PDB entry 8ZQS | electron microscopy, 3.40 A resolution | chains A and B of the 4 polymer chains in the assembly

[Chain A]
Protein: Cas12X
From: unclassified sequences
Sequence (914 residues; each row starts with the number of its first residue; numbers below 1 keep their minus sign (His-5 is residue -5)):
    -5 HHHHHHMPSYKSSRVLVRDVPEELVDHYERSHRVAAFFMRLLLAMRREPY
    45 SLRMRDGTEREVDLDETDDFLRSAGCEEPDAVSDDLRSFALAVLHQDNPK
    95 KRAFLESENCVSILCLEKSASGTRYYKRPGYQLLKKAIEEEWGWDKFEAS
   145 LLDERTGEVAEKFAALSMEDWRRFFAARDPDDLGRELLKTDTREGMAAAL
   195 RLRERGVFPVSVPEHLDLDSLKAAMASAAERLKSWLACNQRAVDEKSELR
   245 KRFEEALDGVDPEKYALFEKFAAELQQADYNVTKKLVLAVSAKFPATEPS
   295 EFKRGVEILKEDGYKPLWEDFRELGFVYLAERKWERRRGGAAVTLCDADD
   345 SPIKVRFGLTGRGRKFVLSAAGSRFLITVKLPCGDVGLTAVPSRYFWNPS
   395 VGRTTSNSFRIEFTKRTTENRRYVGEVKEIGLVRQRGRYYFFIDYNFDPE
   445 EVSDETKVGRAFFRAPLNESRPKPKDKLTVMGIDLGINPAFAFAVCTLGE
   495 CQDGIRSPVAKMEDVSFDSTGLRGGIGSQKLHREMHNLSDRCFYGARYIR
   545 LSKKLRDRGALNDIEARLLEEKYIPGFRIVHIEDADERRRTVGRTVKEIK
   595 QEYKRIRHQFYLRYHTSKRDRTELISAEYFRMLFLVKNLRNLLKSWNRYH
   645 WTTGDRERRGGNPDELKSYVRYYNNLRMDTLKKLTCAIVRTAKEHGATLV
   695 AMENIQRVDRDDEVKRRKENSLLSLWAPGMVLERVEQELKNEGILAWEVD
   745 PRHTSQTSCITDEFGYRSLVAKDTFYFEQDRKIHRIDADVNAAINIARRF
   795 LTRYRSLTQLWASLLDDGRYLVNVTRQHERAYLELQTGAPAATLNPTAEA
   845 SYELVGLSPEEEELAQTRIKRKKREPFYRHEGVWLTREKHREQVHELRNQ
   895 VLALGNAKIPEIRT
Not modelled in the structure: -5 to 1, 14-23, 39-68, 88-190, 226-347, 355-356, 410-412, 702-712, 854-867

[Chain B]
Molecule: 60-nt RNA strand
From: unclassified sequences
Sequence (60 nucleotides; numbered -36 to 23; the number before each row is that of its first residue; numbers below 1 keep their minus sign (G-36 is residue -36)):
   -36 GUGCUGCUGUCUCCCAGACGGGAGGCAGAACUGCACCUUCCAUCAGAGAA
    14 CCUCACUGCG
Not modelled in the structure: 4-23

[Chain A / chain B interface]
Residue-residue contacts (90):
  Tyr4(A) - C0(B)  base contact
  Lys5(A) - C0(B)  hydrogen bond to the phosphate
  Ser6(A) - C0(B)  hydrogen bond to the sugar
  Ser6(A) - U1(B)  hydrogen bond to the base
  Ser7(A) - G-36(B)  base contact
  Arg8(A) - G-36(B)  sugar contact
  Arg8(A) - U-35(B)  sugar contact
  Arg8(A) - U1(B)  sugar contact
  Leu10(A) - G-36(B)  sugar contact
  Arg225(A) - U2(B)  hydrogen bond to the sugar
  Arg225(A) - C3(B)  salt bridge to the phosphate
  Lys348(A) - U2(B)  sugar contact
  Val385(A) - G-36(B)  phosphate contact
  Pro386(A) - G-36(B)  phosphate contact
  Ser387(A) - G-36(B)  hydrogen bond to the base
  Arg388(A) - G-36(B)  hydrogen bond to the base
  Arg388(A) - C-1(B)  base contact
  Tyr389(A) - G-36(B)  hydrogen bond to the base
  Tyr389(A) - C-1(B)  base contact
  Tyr389(A) - C0(B)  hydrogen bond to the phosphate
  Lys409(A) - C-1(B)  hydrogen bond to the base
  Lys409(A) - C0(B)  salt bridge to the phosphate
  Arg432(A) - U-35(B)  salt bridge to the phosphate
  Tyr434(A) - G-36(B)  sugar contact
  Tyr434(A) - U-35(B)  phosphate contact
  Phe436(A) - U1(B)  sugar contact
  Phe436(A) - U2(B)  sugar contact
  Asp438(A) - U1(B)  base contact
  Arg583(A) - G-20(B)  salt bridge to the phosphate
  Arg583(A) - C-18(B)  base contact
  Arg584(A) - A-19(B)  salt bridge to the phosphate
  Arg584(A) - C-18(B)  hydrogen bond to the sugar
  Gly587(A) - C-18(B)  base contact
  Gly587(A) - G-17(B)  sugar contact
  Arg588(A) - C-18(B)  hydrogen bond to the sugar
  Lys591(A) - G-17(B)  salt bridge to the phosphate
  Lys591(A) - G-16(B)  phosphate contact
  Lys594(A) - G-15(B)  salt bridge to the phosphate
  Lys598(A) - C-30(B)  salt bridge to the phosphate
  Arg601(A) - G-31(B)  hydrogen bond to the phosphate
  Arg601(A) - C-30(B)  salt bridge to the phosphate
  His602(A) - G-31(B)  hydrogen bond to the sugar
  His602(A) - C-30(B)  sugar contact
  Phe604(A) - U-32(B)  phosphate contact
  Tyr605(A) - U-32(B)  sugar contact
  Tyr605(A) - G-31(B)  sugar contact
  Tyr605(A) - A-7(B)  base contact
  Arg607(A) - C-33(B)  hydrogen bond to the sugar
  Arg607(A) - U-32(B)  salt bridge to the phosphate
  Tyr608(A) - G-4(B)  sugar contact
  Tyr608(A) - C-3(B)  sugar contact
  His609(A) - U-32(B)  base contact
  His609(A) - C-6(B)  sugar contact
  Arg613(A) - C-6(B)  phosphate contact
  Arg613(A) - U-5(B)  salt bridge to the phosphate
  Arg613(A) - G-4(B)  sugar contact
  Leu637(A) - G-16(B)  phosphate contact
  Leu637(A) - G-15(B)  phosphate contact
  Trp640(A) - C-18(B)  base contact
  Trp640(A) - G-17(B)  sugar contact
  Trp640(A) - G-16(B)  hydrogen bond to the sugar
  Asn641(A) - G-16(B)  hydrogen bond to the sugar
  Asn641(A) - G-15(B)  sugar contact
  His644(A) - A-21(B)  salt bridge to the phosphate
  Asp658(A) - A-14(B)  hydrogen bond to the sugar
  Glu659(A) - G-15(B)  sugar contact
  Leu660(A) - G-15(B)  hydrogen bond to the phosphate
  Leu660(A) - A-14(B)  phosphate contact
  Lys661(A) - A-14(B)  phosphate contact
  Lys661(A) - G-13(B)  phosphate contact
  Ser662(A) - A-14(B)  hydrogen bond to the phosphate
  Tyr663(A) - G-15(B)  hydrogen bond to the phosphate
  Tyr663(A) - A-14(B)  phosphate contact
  Arg665(A) - G-13(B)  salt bridge to the phosphate
  Tyr666(A) - C-33(B)  phosphate contact
  Tyr666(A) - U-32(B)  hydrogen bond to the phosphate
  Asn669(A) - G-34(B)  hydrogen bond to the phosphate
  Asn669(A) - C-33(B)  phosphate contact
  Leu670(A) - C-33(B)  phosphate contact
  Met672(A) - G-34(B)  sugar contact
  Asp673(A) - G-34(B)  hydrogen bond to the base
  Asp673(A) - C-33(B)  sugar contact
  Lys676(A) - A-2(B)  sugar contact
  Lys676(A) - C-1(B)  sugar contact
  Lys676(A) - U1(B)  salt bridge to the phosphate
  Lys677(A) - G-34(B)  base contact
  Lys677(A) - C-3(B)  hydrogen bond to the base
  Cys680(A) - A-2(B)  sugar contact
  Arg684(A) - A-2(B)  salt bridge to the phosphate
  Glu732(A) - C0(B)  phosphate contact
Interface residues without a listed pair, chain A (57 interface residues in all): Glu224, Val590, Leu618
Interface residues without a listed pair, chain B (28 interface residues in all): U-29

[Summary]
57 residues of chain A and 28 residues of chain B are in contact; the contacts include 24 hydrogen bonds and
15 salt bridges. Polar pairs include Ser6(A)-U1(B), Ser387(A)-G-36(B) and Arg388(A)-G-36(B).
Chain A is Cas12X and chain B is a 60-nt RNA strand, both from unclassified sequences; the structure, Cryo-EM
structure of Cas12X with crRNA and Target DNA, Conformation 1, was determined by electron microscopy.
